PDB entry 7FES | electron microscopy, 3.40 A resolution | chains J and K of the 14 polymer chains in the assembly

== Chain J (and K) ==
Name: ATP-dependent Clp protease proteolytic subunit
Source organism: Bacillus subtilis
Notes: EC 3.4.21.92; chain K of this document is another copy of the same molecule, construct and numbering; everything in this record applies to it too
Reference sequence: P80244 (CLPP_BACSU); residues 1-196 here correspond to UniProt positions 2-197 (UniProt number = residue number + 1)
Chain sequence (202 residues; numbered 1 to 202; the number before each row is that of its first residue):
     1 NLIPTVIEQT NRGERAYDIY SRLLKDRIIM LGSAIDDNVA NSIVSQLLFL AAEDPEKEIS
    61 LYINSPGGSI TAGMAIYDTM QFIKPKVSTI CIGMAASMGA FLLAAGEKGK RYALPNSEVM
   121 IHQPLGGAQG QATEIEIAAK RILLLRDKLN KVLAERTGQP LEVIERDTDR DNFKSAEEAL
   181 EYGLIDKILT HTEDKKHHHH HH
Unresolved in the structure: 1-18, 124-137, 190-202
Construct notes: expression tag (197-202)
Swiss-Prot annotation at these positions:
  - active site: Ser-97 (Nucleophile), His-122

== How chain J and chain K interact ==
Residue-residue contacts (10):
  Phe-49(J) / Arg-22(K)
  Ala-52(J) / Asp-26(K)
  Met-74(J) / Asn-116(K)
  Asp-78(J) / Leu-114(K)
  Asp-78(J) / Asn-116(K)
  Phe-82(J) / Leu-189(K)
  Arg-141(J) / Glu-118(K)  salt bridge
  Arg-141(J) / Phe-173(K)
  Arg-141(J) / Ser-175(K)  hydrogen bond
  Lys-148(J) / Asn-116(K)
Other interface residues (no listed pair), chain J (9 interface residues in all): Val-44, Leu-48
Other interface residues (no listed pair), chain K (12 interface residues in all): Met-30, Tyr-62, Pro-115, Ser-117

== In short ==
Chain J and chain K form an interface of 9 and 12 residues respectively, with 1 hydrogen bond and 1 salt
bridge. Among the polar pairs are Arg-141(J)/Glu-118(K) and Arg-141(J)/Ser-175(K). UniProt lists active-site
residues Ser-97(J) and His-122(J) on chain J.
Chain J and chain K are both ATP-dependent Clp protease proteolytic subunit (Bacillus subtilis); the
structure, Cryo-EM structure of apo BsClpP at pH 4.2, was determined by electron microscopy together with
7FEP, 7FEQ, 7FER, 7P80 and 7P81 from the same study.
